Entry 2QLF (X-ray diffraction, 2.80 A resolution); this record covers chains B and E of the 7 polymer chains in the assembly.

== Chain B ==
Protein: Caspase-7
Organism: Homo sapiens
Notes: EC 3.4.22.60; fragment: P10 subunit
Reference sequence: P55210 (CASP7_HUMAN); residues 207-303 here = UniProt positions 207-303
Sequence (97 residues; numbered 207 to 303; the number before each row is that of its first residue):
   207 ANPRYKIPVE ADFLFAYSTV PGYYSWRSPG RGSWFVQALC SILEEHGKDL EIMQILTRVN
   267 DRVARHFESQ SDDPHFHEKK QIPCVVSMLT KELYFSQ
Disordered / not traced: 207-211
UniProt features mapped onto this chain:
  - region: Val226 to Gly238 (Loop L3), Glu274 to Ile288 (Loop L4)
  - site: Tyr223 (Involved in allosteric regulation)
  - modified residue: Arg233 (Microbial infection: ADP-riboxanated arginine), Ser239 (Phosphoserine)
  - mutagenesis: Tyr223 (Y223A/F/W/D/E: Does not significantly affect thiol protease catalytic efficiency), Tyr229 (Y229W: Strongly reduced thiol protease catalytic efficiency), Tyr230 to Ser234 (In esCasp-7 V3 mutant; promotes specificity toward alternate peptides with VEID, YVAD, WEHD, LETD or LEHD sequence; when associated with C-276. In esCasp-7 V4 mutant ...), Trp232 to Ser234 (In dsCasp-7 mutant; unable to cleave DEVD and VEID peptides; when associated with F-276), Arg233 (R233A: Abolished ADP-riboxanation by C.violaceum CopC), Ser239 (S239A: Abolished phosphorylation by PAK2; when associated with A-30 and A-173; S239E: Mimics phosphorylation; leading to inactivate thiol protease activity), Gln276 (Q276C: In esCasp-7 V3 mutant; promotes specificity toward alternate peptides with VEID, YVAD, WEHD, LETD or LEHD sequence; when associated with 230-V--V-234; Q276D: In esCasp-7 V4 mutant ...), Cys290 (C290S: Decreased phosphorylation by PAK2; C290T/N: Does not significantly affect thiol protease catalytic activity)

== Chain E ==
Protein: Inhibitor AC-DNLD-CHO
Sequence (5 residues; row label = number of the first residue in the row):
   701 XDNLX
Modified / non-standard residues: ACE (acetyl group) at position 701; ASJ ((3S)-3-amino-4-hydroxybutanoic acid) at position 705

== How chain B and chain E interact ==
Residue-residue contacts (20; chain B residue first):
  Tyr230(B) - Leu704(E)
  Ser231(B) - Asn703(E)
  Ser231(B) - Leu704(E)
  Ser231(B) - ASJ_705(E)  hydrogen bond (backbone-backbone)
  Trp232(B) - Asp702(E)
  Trp232(B) - Asn703(E)
  Trp232(B) - Leu704(E)
  Arg233(B) - Asp702(E)
  Arg233(B) - Asn703(E)  hydrogen bond (backbone-backbone)
  Arg233(B) - Leu704(E)  hydrogen bond (side chain-backbone)
  Arg233(B) - ASJ_705(E)
  Ser234(B) - Asp702(E)
  Pro235(B) - ACE_701(E)
  Pro235(B) - Asn703(E)
  Trp240(B) - Asp702(E)
  Glu274(B) - Asp702(E)
  Ser275(B) - Asp702(E)
  Gln276(B) - ACE_701(E)
  Gln276(B) - Asp702(E)  hydrogen bond (backbone-side chain)
  Phe282(B) - Leu704(E)  hydrophobic

== In short ==
Chain B and chain E form an interface of 11 and 5 residues respectively, with 4 hydrogen bonds. Among the
polar pairs are Arg233(B)-Leu704(E), Gln276(B)-Asp702(E) and Ser231(B)-ASJ_705(E). From UniProt: 10
mutagenesis sites on chain B.
Here chain B is Caspase-7 (Homo sapiens) and chain E is Inhibitor AC-DNLD-CHO. Entry 2QLF (Crystal Structure
of Caspase-7 with inhibitor AC-DNLD-CHO) was determined by X-ray diffraction, deposited together with 2QL5,
2QL7, 2QL9, 2QLB and 2QLJ.
